Entry 6IFY (electron microscopy, 3.80 A resolution); this record covers chains B and I of the 10 polymer chains in the assembly.

[Chain B]
Molecule: Type III-A CRISPR-associated RAMP protein Csm4
Organism: Streptococcus thermophilus
UniProtKB: A0A2U2M037 (A0A2U2M037_STRTR); numbering as in UniProt (aligned over 1-299)
Amino-acid sequence (299 residues; numbered 1 to 299; the number before each row is that of its first residue):
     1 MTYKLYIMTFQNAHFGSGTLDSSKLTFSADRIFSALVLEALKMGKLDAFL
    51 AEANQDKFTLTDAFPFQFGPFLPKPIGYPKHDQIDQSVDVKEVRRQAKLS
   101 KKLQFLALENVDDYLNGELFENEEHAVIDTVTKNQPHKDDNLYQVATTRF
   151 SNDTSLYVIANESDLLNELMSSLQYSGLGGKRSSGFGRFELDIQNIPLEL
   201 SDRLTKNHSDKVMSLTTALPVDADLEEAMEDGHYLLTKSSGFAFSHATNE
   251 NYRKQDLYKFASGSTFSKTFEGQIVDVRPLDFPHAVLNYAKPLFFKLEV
Not modelled in the structure: 1, 82-85

[Chain I]
Molecule: crRNA
Sequence (36 nucleotides; numbered 1 to 36; the number before each row is that of its first residue):
     1 ACGGAAACGCUUUCUAGCUCGCUAUAAUUACCCAUU
Not modelled in the structure: 35-36

[Interface between chain B and chain I]
Contacting residue pairs - 55 pairs, chain B then chain I:
  His14(B) with G4(I), salt bridge to the phosphate
  Gly16(B) with G3(I), hydrogen bond to the sugar; G4(I), phosphate contact
  Ser17(B) with G3(I), sugar contact
  Gly18(B) with G3(I), hydrogen bond to the sugar
  Thr19(B) with G3(I), hydrogen bond to the sugar
  Leu20(B) with A7(I), base contact
  Asp30(B) with A1(I), phosphate contact
  Arg31(B) with C2(I), phosphate contact; G3(I), salt bridge to the phosphate
  Ser34(B) with A1(I), phosphate contact; C2(I), hydrogen bond to the sugar
  Ala35(B) with C2(I), base contact
  Val37(B) with A1(I), sugar contact
  Leu41(B) with A1(I), base contact
  Leu46(B) with A1(I), base contact
  Thr132(B) with G9(I), base contact
  Lys133(B) with G9(I), phosphate contact
  Asn134(B) with A7(I), hydrogen bond to the sugar; C8(I), hydrogen bond to the sugar; G9(I), hydrogen bond to the phosphate; C10(I), hydrogen bond to the sugar
  Gln135(B) with A7(I), hydrogen bond to the sugar; C8(I), phosphate contact
  Pro136(B) with C8(I), phosphate contact; C10(I), sugar contact
  Asn141(B) with G9(I), base contact
  Leu142(B) with G9(I), base contact
  Tyr143(B) with A7(I), stacking on the base
  Gly177(B) with C2(I), base contact
  Gly180(B) with G4(I), phosphate contact; A5(I), phosphate contact
  Arg182(B) with C2(I), base contact; G4(I), phosphate contact; A5(I), salt bridge to the phosphate
  Ser183(B) with A6(I), phosphate contact
  Ser240(B) with G3(I), phosphate contact
  Gly241(B) with G3(I), base contact
  Phe242(B) with C2(I), phosphate contact; G4(I), base contact
  Ala243(B) with C2(I), phosphate contact
  Phe244(B) with A1(I), hydrogen bond to the sugar; C2(I), hydrogen bond to the phosphate; G4(I), sugar contact; A5(I), sugar contact
  Ser245(B) with A1(I), sugar contact
  Asn251(B) with G4(I), hydrogen bond to the base
  Arg253(B) with G3(I), hydrogen bond to the base
  Lys254(B) with C2(I), salt bridge to the phosphate; G3(I), salt bridge to the phosphate
  His284(B) with A1(I), stacking on the base
  Ala285(B) with A1(I), base contact
  Val286(B) with A1(I), phosphate contact
  Leu287(B) with A1(I), hydrogen bond to the phosphate
  Asn288(B) with A1(I), hydrogen bond to the phosphate
Also at the interface, not in a pair above, chain B (45 interface residues in all): Phe15, Leu38, Asp140, Leu178, Gly179, Lys181

[In short]
45 residues of chain B and 10 residues of chain I are in contact, with 15 hydrogen bonds, 5 salt bridges and 2
aromatic stacking contacts. Polar pairs include Asn251(B)-G4(I), Arg253(B)-G3(I) and Gly16(B)-G3(I).
Here chain B is Type III-A CRISPR-associated RAMP protein Csm4 (Streptococcus thermophilus) and chain I is
crRNA. Entry 6IFY (Type III-A Csm complex, Cryo-EM structure of Csm-CTR1) was determined by electron
microscopy together with 6IFK, 6IFL, 6IFN, 6IFR, 6IFU, 6IFZ and 6IG0 from the same study.
